4ZVP - chains B and D of the 6 polymer chains in the assembly; structure by X-ray diffraction, 2.50 A resolution.

[Chain B]
Protein: Caspase-7
From: Homo sapiens
Notes: EC 3.4.22.60
UniProtKB: P55210 (CASP7_HUMAN), isoform P55210-3; residues 199-303 here correspond to UniProt positions 232-336 (UniProt number = residue number + 33)
Amino-acid sequence (113 residues; numbered 199 to 311; the number before each row is that of its first residue):
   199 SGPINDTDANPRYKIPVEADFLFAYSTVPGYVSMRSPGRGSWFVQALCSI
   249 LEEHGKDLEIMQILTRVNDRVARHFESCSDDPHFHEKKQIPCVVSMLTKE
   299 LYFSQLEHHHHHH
Disordered / not traced: 199-210, 304-311
Construct notes: engineered mutation V230 (Tyr263 in P55210), M232 (Trp265 in P55210), C276 (Gln309 in P55210); expression tag (304-311)

[Chain D]
Protein: Caspase-7
From: Homo sapiens
Notes: EC 3.4.22.60
UniProtKB: P55210 (CASP7_HUMAN), isoform P55210-3; residues 499-603 here correspond to UniProt positions 232-336 (UniProt number = residue number - 267)
Amino-acid sequence (113 residues; numbered 499 to 611; the number before each row is that of its first residue):
   499 SGPINDTDANPRYKIPVEADFLFAYSTVPGYVSMRSPGRGSWFVQALCSI
   549 LEEHGKDLEIMQILTRVNDRVARHFESCSDDPHFHEKKQIPCVVSMLTKE
   599 LYFSQLEHHHHHH
Disordered / not traced: 499-510, 604-611
Construct notes: engineered mutation V530 (Tyr263 in P55210), M532 (Trp265 in P55210), C576 (Gln309 in P55210); expression tag (604-611)

[How chain B and chain D interact]
Pairs across the interface (59):
  K212(B) - A570(D)
  K212(B) - E574(D)  salt bridge
  K212(B) - E584(D)  hydrogen bond (side chain-backbone)
  K212(B) - K586(D)  hydrogen bond (backbone-side chain)
  I213(B) - R571(D)
  P214(B) - A570(D)
  P214(B) - K586(D)
  P214(B) - Q587(D)
  P214(B) - I588(D)  hydrophobic
  E216(B) - Y529(D)  hydrogen bond
  E216(B) - I588(D)
  A217(B) - I588(D)  hydrophobic
  V226(B) - M594(D)  hydrophobic
  Y229(B) - E516(D)  hydrogen bond
  M259(B) - M559(D)  hydrophobic
  Q260(B) - E598(D)  hydrogen bond
  T263(B) - L595(D)
  T263(B) - T596(D)
  T263(B) - K597(D)
  N266(B) - S593(D)  hydrogen bond (side chain-backbone)
  N266(B) - M594(D)
  N266(B) - L595(D)  hydrogen bond (side chain-backbone)
  D267(B) - T596(D)
  D267(B) - K597(D)  salt bridge
  A270(B) - K512(D)
  A270(B) - P514(D)
  R271(B) - K597(D)
  E274(B) - K512(D)  salt bridge
  E284(B) - K512(D)  hydrogen bond (backbone-side chain)
  K286(B) - K512(D)  hydrogen bond (side chain-backbone)
  Q287(B) - P514(D)
  I288(B) - E516(D)
  I288(B) - A517(D)  hydrophobic
  I288(B) - T596(D)
  P289(B) - M594(D)
  C290(B) - V592(D)  hydrophobic
  C290(B) - S593(D)
  C290(B) - M594(D)  hydrophobic
  V291(B) - V591(D)
  V291(B) - V592(D)
  V291(B) - S593(D)  hydrogen bond (backbone-backbone)
  V292(B) - C590(D)  hydrophobic
  V292(B) - V591(D)
  S293(B) - N566(D)  hydrogen bond (backbone-side chain)
  S293(B) - C590(D)
  S293(B) - V591(D)  hydrogen bond (backbone-backbone)
  M294(B) - V526(D)  hydrophobic
  M294(B) - N566(D)
  M294(B) - I588(D)
  M294(B) - P589(D)
  M294(B) - C590(D)  hydrophobic
  L295(B) - T563(D)
  L295(B) - N566(D)  hydrogen bond (backbone-side chain)
  T296(B) - T563(D)
  T296(B) - D567(D)
  T296(B) - I588(D)
  K297(B) - T563(D)
  K297(B) - D567(D)  salt bridge
  E298(B) - Q560(D)  hydrogen bond
Also at the interface, not in a pair above, chain D (30 interface residues in all): I513, V515

[Overview]
29 residues of chain B and 30 residues of chain D are in contact; the contacts include 14 hydrogen bonds and 4
salt bridges. Among the polar pairs are K212(B)-E574(D), D267(B)-K597(D) and E274(B)-K512(D).
Both chains are Caspase-7 (Homo sapiens). Entry 4ZVP (Caspase-7 Variant 2 (V2) with reprogrammed substrate
specificity due to Y230V/W232M/Q276C substitutions bound to DEVD inhibitor) was determined by X-ray
diffraction together with 4ZVO, 4ZVQ, 4ZVR, 4ZVS, 4ZVT and 4ZVU from the same study.
